3CQ5 - chains A and B; structure by X-ray diffraction, 1.80 A resolution.

Chain A (and B):
Name: Histidinol-phosphate aminotransferase
Source organism: Corynebacterium glutamicum
Notes: EC 2.6.1.9; chain B of this document is another copy of the same molecule, construct and numbering; everything in this record applies to it too
UniProt: Q9KJU4 (HIS8_CORGL); residue numbers follow UniProt; this construct covers 1-366
Sequence (369 residues; each row starts with the number of its first residue; numbers below 1 keep their minus sign (Gly-2 is residue -2)):
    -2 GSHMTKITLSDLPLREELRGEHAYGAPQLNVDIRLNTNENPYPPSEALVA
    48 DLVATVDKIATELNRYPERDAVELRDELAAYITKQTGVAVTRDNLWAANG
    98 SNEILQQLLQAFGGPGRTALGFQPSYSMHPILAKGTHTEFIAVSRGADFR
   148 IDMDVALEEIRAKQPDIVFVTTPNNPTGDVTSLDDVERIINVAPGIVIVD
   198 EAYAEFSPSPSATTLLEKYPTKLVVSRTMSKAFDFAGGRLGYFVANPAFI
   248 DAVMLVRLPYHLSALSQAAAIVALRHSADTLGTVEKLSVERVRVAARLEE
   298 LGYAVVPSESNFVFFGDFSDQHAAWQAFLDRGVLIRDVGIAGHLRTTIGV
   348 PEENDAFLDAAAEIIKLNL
Not modelled in the structure: -2 to 2 (chain B: -2 to 0)
Differences from the reference sequence: expression tag (-2 to 0)
Ligand contacts:
  - tris-hydroxymethyl-methyl-ammonium (144), molecule 1: Tyr21, Thr34, Asn99, Tyr123, Met125, Lys228, Arg333
  - tris-hydroxymethyl-methyl-ammonium (144), molecule 2: Tyr63, Arg66, Tyr257
  - 4'-deoxy-4'-aminopyridoxal-5'-phosphate (PMP): Gly97, Ser98, Asn99, Tyr123, Thr168, Asn172, Asp197, Ala199, Tyr200, Thr225, Ser227, Lys228, Arg236
UniProt features mapped onto this chain:
  - modified residue: Lys228 (N6-(pyridoxal phosphate)lysine)

Chain A / chain B interface:
Contacting residue pairs - 180 pairs, chain A then chain B:
  Ile4(A) - Pro217(B)
  Ile4(A) - Thr218(B)
  Ile4(A) - Asn243(B)
  Thr5(A) - Ala245(B)
  Leu6(A) - Ala245(B)
  Leu6(A) - Ala249(B)  hydrophobic
  Leu9(A) - Phe109(B)  hydrophobic
  Leu9(A) - Thr218(B)
  Leu9(A) - Ala245(B)
  Leu9(A) - Phe246(B)
  Pro10(A) - Phe109(B)
  Pro10(A) - Arg114(B)  hydrogen bond (backbone-side chain)
  Pro10(A) - Gly192(B)
  Pro10(A) - Ile193(B)  hydrophobic
  Pro10(A) - Thr218(B)
  Leu11(A) - Ala108(B)
  Leu11(A) - Phe109(B)
  Leu11(A) - Arg114(B)  hydrogen bond (backbone-side chain)
  Leu11(A) - Ala249(B)  hydrophobic
  Leu11(A) - Leu252(B)  hydrophobic
  Arg12(A) - Gln107(B)
  Arg12(A) - Ala108(B)  hydrogen bond (backbone-backbone)
  Arg12(A) - Gly110(B)  hydrogen bond (side chain-backbone)
  Arg12(A) - Gly111(B)
  Arg12(A) - Pro112(B)  hydrogen bond (side chain-backbone)
  Arg12(A) - Arg114(B)
  Leu15(A) - Ala108(B)  hydrophobic
  Leu15(A) - Leu252(B)
  Leu15(A) - Val253(B)  hydrophobic
  Glu18(A) - Leu252(B)
  His19(A) - Leu252(B)
  Ala20(A) - Met251(B)
  Ala20(A) - Leu252(B)
  Ala20(A) - Arg254(B)
  Tyr21(A) - Arg66(B)
  Tyr21(A) - Arg254(B)  hydrogen bond (backbone-side chain)
  Tyr21(A) - Pro256(B)  hydrophobic
  Gly22(A) - Arg66(B)
  Ala23(A) - Arg66(B)  hydrogen bond (backbone-side chain)
  Gln25(A) - Pro64(B)
  Gln25(A) - Glu65(B)
  Gln25(A) - Arg66(B)
  Thr34(A) - Tyr63(B)
  Glu36(A) - Asn61(B)
  Glu36(A) - Arg62(B)  salt bridge
  Glu36(A) - Tyr63(B)  hydrogen bond (side chain-backbone)
  Asn37(A) - Asn61(B)  hydrogen bond (backbone-side chain)
  Pro38(A) - Asn61(B)
  Pro38(A) - Arg62(B)
  Tyr39(A) - Asn61(B)  hydrogen bond (backbone-side chain)
  Pro40(A) - Thr58(B)
  Pro40(A) - Asn61(B)
  Pro41(A) - Ala57(B)
  Pro41(A) - Thr58(B)
  Pro41(A) - Asn61(B)
  Val46(A) - Asp54(B)
  Val46(A) - Ala57(B)  hydrophobic
  Leu49(A) - Val53(B)  hydrophobic
  Leu49(A) - Ala57(B)  hydrophobic
  Leu49(A) - Leu60(B)  hydrophobic
  Val50(A) - Val50(B)  hydrophobic
  Val50(A) - Asp54(B)
  Val53(A) - Leu49(B)  hydrophobic
  Asp54(A) - Val46(B)
  Asp54(A) - Val50(B)
  Ala57(A) - Pro41(B)
  Ala57(A) - Val46(B)  hydrophobic
  Ala57(A) - Leu49(B)  hydrophobic
  Thr58(A) - Pro40(B)
  Thr58(A) - Pro41(B)
  Leu60(A) - Leu49(B)  hydrophobic
  Leu60(A) - Asp231(B)
  Leu60(A) - Phe232(B)
  Leu60(A) - Ala233(B)  hydrogen bond (backbone-backbone)
  Leu60(A) - Gly234(B)  hydrogen bond (backbone-backbone)
  Asn61(A) - Glu36(B)
  Asn61(A) - Asn37(B)  hydrogen bond (side chain-backbone)
  Asn61(A) - Pro38(B)
  Asn61(A) - Tyr39(B)  hydrogen bond (side chain-backbone)
  Asn61(A) - Pro40(B)
  Asn61(A) - Pro41(B)
  Asn61(A) - Asp231(B)
  Asn61(A) - Ala233(B)
  Arg62(A) - Glu36(B)  salt bridge
  Arg62(A) - Pro38(B)
  Arg62(A) - Ala233(B)
  Arg62(A) - Gly234(B)  hydrogen bond (backbone-backbone)
  Tyr63(A) - Thr34(B)
  Tyr63(A) - Glu36(B)  hydrogen bond (backbone-side chain)
  Tyr63(A) - Ser227(B)
  Tyr63(A) - Lys228(B)  hydrogen bond
  Tyr63(A) - Ala233(B)
  Tyr63(A) - Arg236(B)
  Pro64(A) - Arg236(B)
  Glu65(A) - Gln25(B)
  Arg66(A) - Tyr21(B)
  Arg66(A) - Gly22(B)
  Arg66(A) - Ala23(B)  hydrogen bond (side chain-backbone)
  Arg66(A) - Gln25(B)
  Asp67(A) - Gln25(B)
  Asn99(A) - Leu255(B)
  Asn99(A) - Pro256(B)
  Glu100(A) - Leu255(B)
  Gln103(A) - Gln103(B)
  Gln103(A) - Leu255(B)
  Gln107(A) - Arg12(B)
  Gln107(A) - Gln103(B)
  Gln107(A) - Gly132(B)
  Ala108(A) - Leu11(B)
  Ala108(A) - Arg12(B)  hydrogen bond (backbone-backbone)
  Ala108(A) - Leu15(B)  hydrophobic
  Phe109(A) - Leu9(B)  hydrophobic
  Phe109(A) - Pro10(B)
  Phe109(A) - Leu11(B)
  Gly110(A) - Arg12(B)  hydrogen bond (backbone-side chain)
  Gly111(A) - Arg12(B)
  Pro112(A) - Arg12(B)  hydrogen bond (backbone-side chain)
  Pro112(A) - His134(B)
  Arg114(A) - Pro10(B)  hydrogen bond (side chain-backbone)
  Arg114(A) - Leu11(B)  hydrogen bond (side chain-backbone)
  Arg114(A) - Arg12(B)
  Met125(A) - Pro256(B)
  Leu129(A) - Leu255(B)  hydrophobic
  Gly132(A) - Gln107(B)
  His134(A) - Pro112(B)
  Gly192(A) - Pro10(B)
  Ile193(A) - Pro10(B)  hydrophobic
  Glu214(A) - Met1(B)
  Pro217(A) - Met1(B)  hydrophobic
  Pro217(A) - Ile4(B)
  Thr218(A) - Ile4(B)
  Thr218(A) - Asp8(B)
  Thr218(A) - Leu9(B)
  Thr218(A) - Pro10(B)
  Ser227(A) - Tyr63(B)
  Lys228(A) - Tyr63(B)  hydrogen bond
  Asp231(A) - Leu60(B)
  Asp231(A) - Asn61(B)
  Phe232(A) - Leu60(B)
  Ala233(A) - Leu60(B)  hydrogen bond (backbone-backbone)
  Ala233(A) - Asn61(B)
  Ala233(A) - Arg62(B)
  Ala233(A) - Tyr63(B)
  Gly234(A) - Leu60(B)  hydrogen bond (backbone-backbone)
  Gly234(A) - Arg62(B)  hydrogen bond (backbone-backbone)
  Gly234(A) - Ser260(B)
  Gly234(A) - Ala261(B)  hydrogen bond (backbone-backbone)
  Arg236(A) - Tyr63(B)
  Arg236(A) - Pro64(B)
  Arg236(A) - Tyr257(B)  hydrogen bond (side chain-backbone)
  Arg236(A) - Ser260(B)
  Asn243(A) - Met1(B)  hydrogen bond
  Asn243(A) - Ile4(B)
  Ala245(A) - Thr5(B)
  Ala245(A) - Leu6(B)
  Ala245(A) - Leu9(B)
  Phe246(A) - Leu9(B)  hydrophobic
  Ala249(A) - Leu6(B)  hydrophobic
  Ala249(A) - Leu11(B)  hydrophobic
  Met251(A) - Ala20(B)
  Leu252(A) - Leu15(B)
  Leu252(A) - Glu18(B)
  Leu252(A) - His19(B)
  Leu252(A) - Ala20(B)
  Val253(A) - Leu15(B)  hydrophobic
  Arg254(A) - Tyr21(B)  hydrogen bond (side chain-backbone)
  Leu255(A) - Glu100(B)
  Leu255(A) - Gln103(B)
  Leu255(A) - Leu129(B)  hydrophobic
  Pro256(A) - Tyr21(B)  hydrophobic
  Pro256(A) - Asn99(B)
  Pro256(A) - Met125(B)
  Tyr257(A) - Arg236(B)  hydrogen bond (backbone-side chain)
  Ser260(A) - Gly234(B)
  Ser260(A) - Arg236(B)
  Ser260(A) - Ser263(B)
  Ala261(A) - Gly234(B)  hydrogen bond (backbone-backbone)
  Leu262(A) - Ala266(B)  hydrophobic
  Ser263(A) - Ser260(B)
  Ala266(A) - Leu262(B)  hydrophobic
Also at the interface, not in a pair above, chain A (90 interface residues in all): Asp8, Glu13, Arg31, Glu59, Asn96, Leu213, Gly235, Asp248, His258, Leu259, Glu350
Also at the interface, not in a pair above, chain B (90 interface residues in all): Thr2, Glu13, Arg31, Glu59, Asp67, Asn96, Gly235, Asp248, His258, Leu259, Glu350

Overview:
The chain A/chain B interface involves 90 residues from each chain, with 33 hydrogen bonds and 2 salt bridges.
Among the polar pairs are Glu36(A)-Arg62(B), Pro10(A)-Arg114(B) and Leu11(A)-Arg114(B). Ligands of chain A:
tris-hydroxymethyl-methyl-ammonium and 4'-deoxy-4'-aminopyridoxal-5'-phosphate.
Both chains are Histidinol-phosphate aminotransferase (Corynebacterium glutamicum). Entry 3CQ5
(Histidinol-phosphate aminotransferase from Corynebacterium glutamicum in complex with PMP) was determined by
X-ray diffraction, deposited together with 3CQ4 and 3CQ6.
